PDB entry 2PC2 | X-ray diffraction, 1.54 A resolution | chain A

Chain A:
Molecule: Lysozyme C
Organism: Gallus gallus
Notes: EC 3.2.1.17
UniProt: P00698 (LYSC_CHICK); residues 1-129 here correspond to UniProt positions 19-147 (UniProt number = residue number + 18)
Amino-acid sequence (129 residues; row label = number of the first residue in the row):
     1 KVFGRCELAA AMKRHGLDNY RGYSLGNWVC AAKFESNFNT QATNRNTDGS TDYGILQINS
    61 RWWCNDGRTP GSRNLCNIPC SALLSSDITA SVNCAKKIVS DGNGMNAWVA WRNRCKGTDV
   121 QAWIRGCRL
Disulfide bonds: C6-C127, C30-C115, C64-C80, C76-C94
Ligand contacts:
  - pyridine-2,6-dicarboxylic acid (PDC), molecule 1: G4, R5, C6, E7
  - pyridine-2,6-dicarboxylic acid (PDC), molecule 2: C6, E7, A10, G126, C127, R128
  - pyridine-2,6-dicarboxylic acid (PDC), molecule 3: R21, G22, Y23
  - pyridine-2,6-dicarboxylic acid (PDC), molecule 4: N59, W62, W63, D101
  - pyridine-2,6-dicarboxylic acid (PDC), molecule 5: R61, W62, R73

Overview:
Chain A binds 5 copies of pyridine-2,6-dicarboxylic acid.
Chain A is Lysozyme C (Gallus gallus); the structure, Lysozyme Cocrystallized with Tris-dipicolinate Eu
complex, was determined by X-ray diffraction (same publication as 3LGR, 2PE7 and 2PES).
